6PYJ - chains A and B of the 3 polymer chains in the assembly; structure by X-ray diffraction, 1.44 A resolution.

== Chain A ==
Molecule: HLA class I histocompatibility antigen, B-27 alpha chain
Organism: Homo sapiens
UniProt: P03989 (1B27_HUMAN); residues 1-276 here correspond to UniProt positions 25-300 (UniProt number = residue number + 24)
Amino-acid sequence (276 residues; row label = number of the first residue in the row):
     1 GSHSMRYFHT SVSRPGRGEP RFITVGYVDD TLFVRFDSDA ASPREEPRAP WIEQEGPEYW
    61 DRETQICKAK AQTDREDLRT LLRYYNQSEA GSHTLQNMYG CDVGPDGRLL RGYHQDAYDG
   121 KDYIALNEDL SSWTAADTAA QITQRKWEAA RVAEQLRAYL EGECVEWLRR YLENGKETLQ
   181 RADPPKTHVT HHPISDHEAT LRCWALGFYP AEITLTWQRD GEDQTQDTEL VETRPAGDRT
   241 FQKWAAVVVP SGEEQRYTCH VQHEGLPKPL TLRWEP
Cystine bridges: C101-C164, C203-C259
What the authors report for this chain:
  - contacts within the chain: Y59-Y171, Y7-Y59 (water-mediated contact), I52-Y59 (hydrophobic contact), F33-Y59 (hydrophobic contact), Y59-W60, E55-Y59, Y59-E63, P47-W60, F36-C67
  - mutagenesis - W60A: unchanged expression
  - mutagenesis - W60A: decreased binding to HC10 (proposed by the authors, not directly observed)

== Chain B ==
Molecule: Beta-2-microglobulin
Organism: Homo sapiens
UniProt: P61769 (B2MG_HUMAN); residues 1-99 here correspond to UniProt positions 21-119 (UniProt number = residue number + 20)
Amino-acid sequence (99 residues; numbered 1 to 99; the number before each row is that of its first residue):
     1 IQRTPKIQVY SRHPAENGKS NFLNCYVSGF HPSDIEVDLL KNGERIEKVE HSDLSFSKDW
    61 SFYLLYYTEF TPTEKDEYAC RVNHVTLSQP KIVKWDRDM
Cystine bridges: C25-C80
Curated features (UniProtKB/Swiss-Prot):
  - modified residue: Q2 (Pyrrolidone carboxylic acid)
  - glycosylation: I1 (N-linked (Glc) (glycation) isoleucine), K19 (N-linked (Glc) (glycation) lysine), K41 (N-linked (Glc) (glycation) lysine), K48 (N-linked (Glc) (glycation) lysine), K58 (N-linked (Glc) (glycation) lysine), K91 (N-linked (Glc) (glycation) lysine), K94 (N-linked (Glc) (glycation) lysine)

== Interface between chain A and chain B ==
Pairs across the interface - 55 pairs, chain A then chain B:
  F8(A) - F56(B)  hydrophobic
  H9(A) - F56(B)
  T10(A) - F56(B)
  T10(A) - F62(B)
  V12(A) - S33(B)
  I23(A) - L54(B)  hydrophobic
  V25(A) - D53(B)
  V25(A) - S55(B)
  Y27(A) - S55(B)
  Y27(A) - Y63(B)
  L32(A) - D53(B)
  R35(A) - D53(B)  salt bridge
  T94(A) - H31(B)
  T94(A) - F62(B)
  Q96(A) - H31(B)  hydrogen bond
  Q96(A) - F56(B)
  Q96(A) - W60(B)  hydrogen bond (side chain-backbone)
  Q96(A) - F62(B)
  N97(A) - F56(B)
  Q115(A) - W60(B)
  D116(A) - W60(B)
  A117(A) - W60(B)  hydrophobic
  D119(A) - H31(B)
  G120(A) - R3(B)  hydrogen bond (backbone-side chain)
  G120(A) - H31(B)  hydrogen bond (backbone-side chain)
  G120(A) - W60(B)
  K121(A) - I1(B)
  D122(A) - W60(B)  hydrogen bond
  H192(A) - D98(B)
  R202(A) - D98(B)  hydrogen bond (side chain-backbone)
  R202(A) - M99(B)  hydrogen bond
  W204(A) - D98(B)
  W204(A) - M99(B)
  V231(A) - Q8(B)
  E232(A) - Q8(B)  hydrogen bond (backbone-side chain)
  E232(A) - Y26(B)
  E232(A) - S28(B)  hydrogen bond
  T233(A) - Y26(B)
  R234(A) - Q8(B)  hydrogen bond
  R234(A) - Y10(B)
  R234(A) - Y26(B)
  R234(A) - M99(B)  hydrogen bond (side chain-backbone)
  P235(A) - Y10(B)  hydrogen bond (backbone-side chain)
  P235(A) - N24(B)
  P235(A) - Y26(B)
  P235(A) - L65(B)  hydrophobic
  A236(A) - R12(B)  hydrogen bond (backbone-side chain)
  A236(A) - N24(B)  hydrogen bond (backbone-side chain)
  G237(A) - R12(B)  hydrogen bond (backbone-side chain)
  D238(A) - R12(B)
  D238(A) - H13(B)
  Q242(A) - Y10(B)
  Q242(A) - S11(B)  hydrogen bond (side chain-backbone)
  Q242(A) - R12(B)  hydrogen bond (side chain-backbone)
  W244(A) - M99(B)  hydrogen bond (side chain-backbone)
Interface residues without a listed pair, chain A (36 interface residues in all): R17, R48, M98, L206
Interface residues without a listed pair, chain B (26 interface residues in all): K6, P14, D34, D59

== In short ==
The interface between chain A and chain B involves 36 residues on one side and 26 on the other, with 18
hydrogen bonds and 1 salt bridge. Polar pairs include R35(A)-D53(B), Q96(A)-H31(B) and Q96(A)-W60(B). The
paper reports that W60A of chain A reduces binding to HC10; contacts within the chain involving Y59(A),
Y171(A) and Y7(A) among others.
Here chain A is HLA class I histocompatibility antigen, B-27 alpha chain and chain B is Beta-2-microglobulin,
both from Homo sapiens. Entry 6PYJ (Crystal Structure of HLA-B*2705 in complex with LRN, a self-peptide) was
determined by X-ray diffraction, deposited together with 6PYL, 6PYV, 6PYW and 6PZ5.
